4MU7 - chain A; structure by X-ray diffraction, 1.79 A resolution.

== Chain A ==
Name: Baculoviral IAP repeat-containing protein 2
From: Homo sapiens
Notes: EC 6.3.2.-; fragment: Bir3
UniProtKB: Q13490 (BIRC2_HUMAN); residues 254-346 here correspond to UniProt positions 260-352 (UniProt number = residue number + 6)
Amino-acid sequence (115 residues; row label = number of the first residue in the row):
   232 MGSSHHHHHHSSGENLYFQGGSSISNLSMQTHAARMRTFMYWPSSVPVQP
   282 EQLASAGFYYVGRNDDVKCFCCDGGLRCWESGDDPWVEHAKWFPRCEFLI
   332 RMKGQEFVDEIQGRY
Not modelled in the structure: 232-256
Construct notes: expression tag (232-253)
Curated features (UniProtKB/Swiss-Prot):
  - binding site (Zn(2+)): C300, C303, H320, C327
Bound ions: Zn2+: C300, C303, H320, C327
Residues lining bound ligands: 2DY ((3S,10aS)-2-[(2S)-2-cyclohexyl-2-{[(2S)-2-(methylamino)butanoyl]amino}acetyl]-N-[(4R)-3,4-dihydro-2H-chromen-4-yl]-1,2,3,4,10,10a-hexahydropyrazino[1,2-a]indole-3-carboxamide): R294, D297, V298, K299, G306, L307, R308, C309, W310, E311, D314, E319, W323, F324

== Summary ==
Bound to chain A: compound 2DY. C300, C303, H320 and C327 coordinate Zn2+. From UniProt: 4 Zn2+-binding
residues.
Chain A is Baculoviral IAP repeat-containing protein 2 (Homo sapiens); the structure, Crystal structure of
cIAP1 BIR3 bound to T3450325, was determined by X-ray diffraction, deposited together with 4MTI.
